1L7I - chains L and H; structure by X-ray diffraction, 1.80 A resolution.

[Chain L]
Protein: chimera of Fab2C4: "humanized" murine monoclonal antibody
Source organism: Homo sapiens
Notes: fragment: light chain (residues 1-214)
Reference sequence: Q7Z3Y4 (Q7Z3Y4_HUMAN); residues 1-214 here correspond to UniProt positions 23-236 (UniProt number = residue number + 22)
Sequence (214 residues; row label = number of the first residue in the row):
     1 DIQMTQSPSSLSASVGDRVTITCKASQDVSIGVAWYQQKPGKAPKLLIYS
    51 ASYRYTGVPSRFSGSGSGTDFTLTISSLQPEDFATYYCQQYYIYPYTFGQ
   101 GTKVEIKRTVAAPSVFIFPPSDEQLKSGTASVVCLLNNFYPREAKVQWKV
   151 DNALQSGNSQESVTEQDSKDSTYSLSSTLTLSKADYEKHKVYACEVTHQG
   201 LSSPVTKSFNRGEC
Cystine bridges: Cys-23/Cys-88, Cys-134/Cys-194

[Chain H]
Protein: chimera of Fab2C4: "humanized" murine monoclonal antibody
Source organism: Homo sapiens
Notes: fragment: heavy chain (residues 1-216)
Reference sequence: Q7Z5W1 (Q7Z5W1_HUMAN); aligned to UniProt positions 20-241 over residues 1-216 (the alignment contains insertions or deletions, so no single offset holds)
Sequence (222 residues; row label = number of the first residue in the row; a row labelled like 82A-82C holds insertion residues (82A, then the next letters in order)):
     1 EVQLVESGGGLVQPGGSLRLSCAASGFTFTDYTMDWVRQAPGKGLEWVAD
    51 VN
   52A P
    53 NSGGSIYNQRFKGRFTLSVDRSKNTLYLQM
82A-82C NSL
    83 RAEDTAVYYCARNLGPS
99A-99B FY
   100 FDYWGQGTLVTVSSASTKGPSVFPLAPSSKSTSGGTAALGCLVKDYFPEP
   150 VTVSWNSGALTSGVHTFPAVLQSSGLYSLSSVVTVPSSSLGTQTYICNVN
   200 HKPSNTKVDKKVEPKSC
Cystine bridges: Cys-22/Cys-92, Cys-140/Cys-196
What the authors report for this chain:
  - mutagenesis - Y59A, F63A: decreased expression
  - mutagenesis - D35A, L96A: increased expression

[Chain L / chain H interface]
Inter-chain disulfides: Cys-214(L)/Cys-216(H)
Residue-residue contacts (80):
  Ala-34(L) with Tyr-99B(H), hydrophobic
  Tyr-36(L) with Tyr-99B(H); Phe-100(H), hydrogen bond (side chain-backbone); Trp-103(H), hydrophobic
  Gln-38(L) with Gln-39(H), hydrogen bond; Tyr-91(H), hydrogen bond
  Ala-43(L) with Tyr-91(H), hydrophobic; Trp-103(H), hydrophobic; Gly-104(H)
  Pro-44(L) with Trp-103(H)
  Leu-46(L) with Tyr-99B(H), hydrophobic; Phe-100(H); Asp-101(H)
  Tyr-49(L) with Tyr-99B(H)
  Tyr-55(L) with Asp-101(H)
  Tyr-87(L) with Gln-39(H), hydrogen bond; Lys-43(H); Leu-45(H), hydrophobic
  Gln-89(L) with Phe-99A(H), hydrogen bond (side chain-backbone); Tyr-99B(H); Phe-100(H)
  Tyr-91(L) with Ser-99(H); Phe-99A(H); Tyr-99B(H)
  Tyr-92(L) with Ser-99(H)
  Tyr-94(L) with Trp-47(H), hydrophobic; Tyr-59(H), hydrogen bond (side chain-backbone); Asn-60(H); Gln-61(H), hydrogen bond (side chain-backbone)
  Pro-95(L) with Trp-47(H); Asn-60(H)
  Tyr-96(L) with Trp-47(H), hydrophobic; Phe-99A(H)
  Phe-98(L) with Leu-45(H)
  Phe-116(L) with Lys-129(H); Ser-130(H); Ser-132(H); Ala-137(H), hydrophobic
  Ile-117(L) with Lys-129(H), hydrogen bond (backbone-backbone); Ser-130(H)
  Phe-118(L) with Leu-124(H); Ala-125(H); Ser-130(H); Ala-137(H); Leu-138(H), hydrophobic
  Pro-119(L) with Cys-216(H), hydrophobic
  Ser-121(L) with Phe-122(H); Pro-123(H)
  Glu-123(L) with Pro-123(H); Lys-209(H), salt bridge
  Gln-124(L) with Phe-122(H); Lys-143(H)
  Ser-127(L) with Phe-122(H)
  Ser-131(L) with Leu-141(H); Lys-143(H)
  Val-133(L) with Leu-124(H), hydrophobic
  Leu-135(L) with Phe-166(H), hydrophobic; Val-181(H), hydrophobic
  Asn-137(L) with His-164(H), hydrogen bond; Thr-183(H)
  Asn-138(L) with His-164(H)
  Gln-160(L) with Leu-170(H); Gln-171(H)
  Glu-161(L) with Val-169(H)
  Ser-162(L) with Phe-166(H); Pro-167(H), hydrogen bond (side chain-backbone); Val-169(H)
  Val-163(L) with Pro-167(H)
  Thr-164(L) with Phe-166(H)
  Ser-174(L) with His-164(H); Phe-166(H)
  Leu-175(L) with Phe-166(H)
  Ser-176(L) with Phe-166(H)
  Lys-207(L) with Lys-129(H), hydrogen bond (side chain-backbone)
  Ser-208(L) with Lys-129(H), hydrogen bond (backbone-side chain)
  Phe-209(L) with Cys-216(H), hydrophobic
  Glu-213(L) with Ser-215(H); Cys-216(H)
  Cys-214(L) with Lys-214(H), hydrogen bond (backbone-side chain); Cys-216(H), disulfide
Also at the interface, not in a pair above, chain L (47 interface residues in all): Gly-41, Lys-42, Val-115, Pro-120, Thr-180
Also at the interface, not in a pair above, chain H (48 interface residues in all): Val-37, Gly-44, Ile-58, Lys-64, Arg-94, Gln-105, Ser-128, Thr-131, Thr-135, Ser-179

[In short]
The interface between chain L and chain H involves 47 residues on one side and 48 on the other, with 1
disulfide bond, 13 hydrogen bonds and 1 salt bridge. Polar contacts include Glu-123(L)/Lys-209(H),
Tyr-36(L)/Phe-100(H) and Gln-38(L)/Gln-39(H). From the paper: Y59A and F63A of chain H reduce expression; D35A
and L96A of chain H increase expression.
Here chain L is chimera of Fab2C4: "humanized" murine monoclonal antibody and chain H is chimera of Fab2C4:
"humanized" murine monoclonal antibody, both from Homo sapiens. Entry 1L7I (Crystal Structure of the
anti-ErbB2 Fab2C4) was determined by X-ray diffraction.
